Entry 1UKI (X-ray diffraction, 2.70 A resolution); this record covers chains A and B.

# Chain A
Molecule: mitogen-activated protein kinase 8 isoform 4
Source organism: Homo sapiens
Notes: EC 2.7.1.37
UniProt: P45983 (MK08_HUMAN); numbering as in UniProt (aligned over 1-363)
Amino-acid sequence (369 residues; numbered 1 to 369; the number before each row is that of its first residue):
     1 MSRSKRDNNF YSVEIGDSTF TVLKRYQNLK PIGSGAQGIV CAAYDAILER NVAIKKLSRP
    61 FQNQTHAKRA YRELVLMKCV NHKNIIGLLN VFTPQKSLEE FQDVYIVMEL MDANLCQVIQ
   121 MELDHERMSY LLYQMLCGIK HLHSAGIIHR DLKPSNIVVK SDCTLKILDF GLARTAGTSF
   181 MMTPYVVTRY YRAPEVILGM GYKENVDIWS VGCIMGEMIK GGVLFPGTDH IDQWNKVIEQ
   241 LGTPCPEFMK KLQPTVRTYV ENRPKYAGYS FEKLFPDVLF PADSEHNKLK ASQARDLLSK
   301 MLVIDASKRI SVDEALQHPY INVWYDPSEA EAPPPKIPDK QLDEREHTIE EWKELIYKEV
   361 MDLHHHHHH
Unresolved in the structure: 1-8, 175-187, 282-286, 338-346, 364-369
Sequence notes: expression tag (364-369)
Curated features (UniProtKB/Swiss-Prot):
  - motif: Thr183 to Tyr185 (TXY)
  - active site: Asp151 (Proton acceptor)
  - binding site (ATP): Ile32 to Val40, Lys55
  - modified residue: Cys116 (S-nitrosocysteine), Thr183 (Phosphothreonine), Tyr185 (Phosphotyrosine)
  - natural variant: Gly171 (G171S: In a renal clear cell carcinoma sample), Gly177 (G177R: In a glioblastoma multiforme sample)
  - mutagenesis: Lys55 (K55D: Abolished protein kinase activity), Thr183 (T183A: Phosphorylation blocked), Tyr185 (Y185F: Phosphorylation blocked)
Residues lining bound ligands: 2,6-dihydroanthra/1,9-cd/pyrazol-6-one (537): Ile32, Val40, Ala53, Ile86, Met108, Glu109, Leu110, Met111, Asp112, Ala113, Asn114, Val158, Leu168
From the paper describing this entry:
  - binding site for 2,6-dihydroanthra/1,9-cd/pyrazol-6-one: Ile32, Val40, Ala53, Ile86, Met108, Glu109, Leu110, Met111, Val158, Leu168
  - specificity-determining residues: Met108 (proposed by the authors, not directly observed)
  - mutagenesis - M108Q, M108T: abolished binding to 2,6-dihydroanthra/1,9-cd/pyrazol-6-one

# Chain B
Molecule: 11-mer peptide from C-jun-amino-terminal kinase interacting protein 1
UniProt: Q9WVI9 (JIP1_MOUSE); residue numbers follow UniProt; this construct covers 153-163
Amino-acid sequence (11 residues; each row starts with the number of its first residue):
   153 RPKRPTTLNL F
Unresolved in the structure: 153
From the paper describing this entry:
  - mutagenesis - R156A/P157A/L160A/L162A: abolished binding to mitogen-activated protein kinase 8 isoform 4 (chain A)

# Interface between chain A and chain B
Contacting residue pairs (23):
  Val118(A) - Leu160(B)  hydrophobic
  Arg127(A) - Pro157(B)
  Arg127(A) - Thr159(B)  hydrogen bond (side chain-backbone)
  Tyr130(A) - Arg156(B)
  Tyr130(A) - Pro157(B)  hydrophobic
  Val159(A) - Leu162(B)  hydrophobic
  Lys160(A) - Leu160(B)
  Ser161(A) - Thr159(B)
  Ser161(A) - Leu160(B)  hydrogen bond (backbone-backbone)
  Ser161(A) - Leu162(B)
  Asp162(A) - Pro157(B)
  Asp162(A) - Thr158(B)
  Cys163(A) - Pro157(B)
  Cys163(A) - Thr159(B)
  Cys163(A) - Leu160(B)  hydrophobic
  Val323(A) - Pro154(B)  hydrophobic
  Trp324(A) - Pro154(B)
  Trp324(A) - Lys155(B)
  Trp324(A) - Arg156(B)  hydrogen bond (backbone-side chain)
  Trp324(A) - Pro157(B)
  Tyr325(A) - Arg156(B)
  Asp326(A) - Arg156(B)
  Glu329(A) - Arg156(B)  salt bridge
Other interface residues (no listed pair), chain A (17 interface residues in all): Met121, Glu126, Leu131, Tyr133
Other interface residues (no listed pair), chain B (9 interface residues in all): Phe163
The authors on this interface:
  - pairs named by the authors: Glu329(A)-Arg156(B)
  - hot spots on chain A (mutagenesis) - R127A: decreased binding to 11-mer peptide from C-jun-amino-terminal kinase interacting protein 1 (chain B)

# In short
Chain A and chain B form an interface of 17 and 9 residues respectively; the contacts include 3 hydrogen bonds
and 1 salt bridge. Among the polar pairs are Glu329(A)-Arg156(B), Arg127(A)-Thr159(B) and Trp324(A)-Arg156(B).
The authors report a contact between Glu329(A) and Arg156(B). The paper reports a binding site for
2,6-dihydroanthra/1,9-cd/pyrazol-6-one at Ile32(A), Val40(A) and Ala53(A) among others; M108Q and M108T of
chain A abolish binding to 2,6-dihydroanthra/1,9-cd/pyrazol-6-one; 4 substitutions were tested in all.
Chain A is mitogen-activated protein kinase 8 isoform 4 (Homo sapiens) and chain B is an 11-mer peptide from
C-jun-amino-terminal kinase interacting protein 1; the structure, Structural basis for the selective
inhibition of JNK1 by the scaffolding protein JIP1 and SP600125, was determined by X-ray diffraction,
deposited together with 1UKH.
